Entry 1EAX (X-ray diffraction, 1.30 A resolution); this record covers chain A.

Chain A:
Protein: Suppressor of tumorigenicity 14
Organism: Homo sapiens
Notes: EC 3.4.21.-; fragment: catalytic residues 615-855
Reference sequence: Q9Y5Y6 (ST14_HUMAN); the construct lacks a stretch of the UniProt sequence and is renumbered around it, so the offset changes along the chain: 16-60 = UniProt 615-659; 61-77 = UniProt 669-685; 78-148 = UniProt 687-757; 150-184 = UniProt 758-792; 4 more segments
Amino-acid sequence (241 residues; row label = number of the first residue in the row; note: 2 numbers in that range are skipped by the numbering (no residue carries them; nothing is unmodelled there); a row labelled like 60A-60I holds insertion residues (60A, then the next letters in order)):
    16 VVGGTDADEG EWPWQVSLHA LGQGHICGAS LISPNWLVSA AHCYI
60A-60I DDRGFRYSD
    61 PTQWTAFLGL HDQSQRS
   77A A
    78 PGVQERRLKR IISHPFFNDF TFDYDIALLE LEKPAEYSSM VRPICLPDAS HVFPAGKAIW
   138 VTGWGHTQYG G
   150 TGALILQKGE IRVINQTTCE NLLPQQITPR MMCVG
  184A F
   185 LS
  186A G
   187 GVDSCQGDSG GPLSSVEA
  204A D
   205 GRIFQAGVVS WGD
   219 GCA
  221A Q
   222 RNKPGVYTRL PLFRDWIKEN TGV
Disulfides: Cys42-Cys58, Cys168-Cys182, Cys191-Cys220
Residues lining bound ligands: benzamidine (BEN): Asp189, Ser190, Cys191, Gln192, Ser195, Val213, Ser214, Trp215, Gly216, Gly219, Cys220, Gly226, Val227
Swiss-Prot annotation at these positions:
  - active site (Charge relay system): His57, Asp102, Ser195
  - glycosylation: Asn164 (N-linked (GlcNAc...) asparagine)

Summary:
Chain A binds benzamidine. From UniProt: 3 active-site residues.
Chain A is Suppressor of tumorigenicity 14 (Homo sapiens); the structure, Crystal structure of MTSP1
(matriptase), was determined by X-ray diffraction.
